8DBW - chains B and E of the 22 polymer chains in the assembly; structure by electron microscopy, 4.10 A resolution (low resolution: residue-level contacts below are approximate; hydrogen-bond / salt-bridge calls are withheld).

Chain B:
Protein: ATP synthase subunit alpha
Source organism: Escherichia coli
Notes: EC 7.1.2.2
UniProtKB: A0A7U9G3U3 (A0A7U9G3U3_ECOLX); residue numbers follow UniProt; this construct covers 2-513
Amino-acid sequence (512 residues; each row starts with the number of its first residue):
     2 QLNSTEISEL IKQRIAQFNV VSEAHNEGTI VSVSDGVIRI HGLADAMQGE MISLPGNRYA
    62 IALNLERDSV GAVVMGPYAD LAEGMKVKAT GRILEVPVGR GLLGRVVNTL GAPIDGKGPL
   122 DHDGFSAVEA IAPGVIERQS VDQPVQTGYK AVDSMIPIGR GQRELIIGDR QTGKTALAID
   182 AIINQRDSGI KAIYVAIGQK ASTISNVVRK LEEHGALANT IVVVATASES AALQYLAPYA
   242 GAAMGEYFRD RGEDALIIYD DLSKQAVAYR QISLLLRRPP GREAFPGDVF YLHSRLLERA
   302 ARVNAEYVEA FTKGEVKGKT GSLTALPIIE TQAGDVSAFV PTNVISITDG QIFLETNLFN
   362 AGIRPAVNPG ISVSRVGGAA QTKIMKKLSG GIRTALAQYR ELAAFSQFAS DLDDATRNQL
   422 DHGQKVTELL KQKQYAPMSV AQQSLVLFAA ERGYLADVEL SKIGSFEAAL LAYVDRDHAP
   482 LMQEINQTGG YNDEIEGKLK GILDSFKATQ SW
Disordered / not traced: 2-6, 512-513
Construct notes: conflict Ala47 (Cys in A0A7U9G3U3), Ala90 (Cys in A0A7U9G3U3), Ala193 (Cys in A0A7U9G3U3), Ala243 (Cys in A0A7U9G3U3), Asn419 (Lys in A0A7U9G3U3)
Metal / ion sites: Mg2+: Thr176 (together with ATP)
Ligand contacts: ATP (adenosine-5'-triphosphate): Asp170, Arg171, Gln172, Thr173, Gly174, Lys175, Thr176, Ala177, Phe360, Arg365, Pro366, Gln433, Lys434, Gln435

Chain E:
Protein: ATP synthase subunit beta
Source organism: Escherichia coli
Notes: EC 7.1.2.2
UniProtKB: A0A192CEZ8 (A0A192CEZ8_ECOLX); residues 0-459 here correspond to UniProt positions 1-460 (UniProt number = residue number + 1)
Amino-acid sequence (460 residues; numbered 0 to 459; the number before each row is that of its first residue; numbering starts at 0):
     0 MATGKIVQVI GAVVDVEFPQ DAVPRVYDAL EVQNGNERLV LEVQQQLGGG IVRTIAMGSS
    60 DGLRRGLDVK DLEHPIEVPV GKATLGRIMN VLGEPVDMKG EIGEEERWAI HRAAPSYEEL
   120 SNSQELLETG IKVIDLMAPF AKGGKVGLFG GAGVGKTVNM MELIRNIAIE HSGYSVFAGV
   180 GERTREGNDF YHEMTDSNVI DKVSLVYGQM NEPPGNRLRV ALTGLTMAEK FRDEGRDVLL
   240 FVDNIYRYTL AGTEVSALLG RMPSAVGYQP TLAEEMGVLQ ERITSTKTGS ITSVQAVYVP
   300 ADDLTDPSPA TTFAHLDATV VLSRQIASLG IYPAVDPLDS TSRQLDPLVV GQEHYDTARG
   360 VQSILQRYQE LKDIIAILGM DELSEEDKLV VARARKIQRF LSQPFFVAEV FTGSPGKYVS
   420 LKDTIRGFKG IMEGEYDHLP EQAFYMVGSI EEAVEKAKKL
Construct notes: conflict Ala137 (Cys138 in A0A192CEZ8)
Ligand contacts: ADP (adenosine-5'-diphosphate): Ala151, Gly152, Val153, Gly154, Lys155, Thr156, Val157, Tyr331, Phe404, Ala407, Phe410, Thr411

Interface between chain B and chain E:
Contacting residue pairs (63; chain B residue first):
  Gly43(B) - Arg64(E)
  Leu44(B) - Arg64(E)
  Ala45(B) - Arg64(E)
  Asp46(B) - Arg63(E)
  Ala47(B) - Arg63(E)
  Met48(B) - Gly61(E)
  Met48(B) - Leu62(E)
  Met48(B) - Arg63(E)
  Gln49(B) - Val8(E)
  Gln49(B) - Ser59(E)
  Gln49(B) - Asp60(E)
  Gln49(B) - Gly61(E)
  Gln49(B) - Leu62(E)
  Asn65(B) - Ile9(E)
  Leu66(B) - Gln7(E)
  Leu66(B) - Val8(E)
  Leu66(B) - Leu62(E)
  Glu67(B) - Arg64(E)
  Arg68(B) - Val6(E)
  Arg68(B) - Gln7(E)
  Arg68(B) - Glu16(E)
  Arg68(B) - Ile50(E)
  Arg68(B) - Arg64(E)
  Ser70(B) - Arg64(E)
  Val71(B) - Arg64(E)
  Ile132(B) - Asn210(E)
  Val136(B) - Thr183(E)
  Val136(B) - Asn187(E)
  Val136(B) - Gln208(E)
  Ile137(B) - Val95(E)
  Ile137(B) - Asp96(E)
  Ile137(B) - Met97(E)
  Glu138(B) - Met97(E)
  Arg139(B) - Thr183(E)
  Arg139(B) - Asn187(E)
  Ser141(B) - Asp188(E)
  Arg164(B) - Met209(E)
  Arg279(B) - Ile9(E)
  Arg279(B) - Gly10(E)
  Pro280(B) - Ala256(E)
  Pro280(B) - Gly259(E)
  Gly288(B) - Glu253(E)
  Gly288(B) - Ala256(E)
  Phe291(B) - Arg216(E)
  Phe291(B) - Glu253(E)
  Tyr292(B) - Asn210(E)
  Tyr292(B) - Glu211(E)
  Tyr292(B) - Pro212(E)
  Ser295(B) - Met209(E)
  Ser295(B) - Asn210(E)
  Arg296(B) - Asn210(E)
  Glu299(B) - Thr183(E)
  Glu299(B) - Met209(E)
  Glu299(B) - Asn210(E)
  Ser338(B) - Ala300(E)
  Ser347(B) - Arg182(E)
  Ser347(B) - Arg246(E)
  Ile348(B) - Arg182(E)
  Ile348(B) - Met209(E)
  Thr349(B) - Arg182(E)
  Asp350(B) - Arg184(E)
  Arg376(B) - Ala151(E)
  Arg376(B) - Glu185(E)
Interface residues without a listed pair, chain B (43 interface residues in all): Leu64, Asp69, Ile94, Glu130, Ala133, Pro134, Gly135, Val142, Asp289
Interface residues without a listed pair, chain E (36 interface residues in all): Tyr206, Leu257

Summary:
43 residues of chain B and 36 residues of chain E are in contact. Chain B binds ATP. Chain E binds ADP.
Here chain B is ATP synthase subunit alpha and chain E is ATP synthase subunit beta, both from Escherichia
coli. Entry 8DBW (E. coli ATP synthase imaged in 10mM MgATP State3 "down" Fo classified) was determined by
electron microscopy, deposited together with 8DBP, 8DBQ, 8DBR, 8DBS, 8DBT, 8DBU and 8DBV.
